8YHE - chains D and N of the 14 polymer chains in the assembly; structure by electron microscopy, 3.07 A resolution.

[Chain D]
Molecule: protein structure
Chain sequence (200 residues; each row starts with the number of its first residue):
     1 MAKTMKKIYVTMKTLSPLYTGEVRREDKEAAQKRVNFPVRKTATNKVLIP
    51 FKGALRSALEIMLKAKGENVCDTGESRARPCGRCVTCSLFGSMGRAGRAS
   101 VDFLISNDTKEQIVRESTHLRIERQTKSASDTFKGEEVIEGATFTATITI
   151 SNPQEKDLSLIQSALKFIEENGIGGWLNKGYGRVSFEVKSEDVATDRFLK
Unresolved in the structure: 1
Metal / ion sites: Zn2+: Cys71, Cys81, Cys84, Cys87

[Chain N]
Molecule: 52-nt RNA strand
Sequence (52 nucleotides; numbered -11 to 40; the number before each row is that of its first residue; numbers below 1 keep their minus sign (G-11 is residue -11)):
   -11 GAACACCCAAUAGCGAAGCGCACCUAAUUUCGAAUCCAGCAUGAGAAGCU
    39 AA
Unresolved in the structure: -11 to 8, 39-40

[Chain D / chain N interface]
Residue-residue contacts (15):
  Asn36(D) with G20(N), hydrogen bond to the sugar; A21(N), hydrogen bond to the base
  Phe37(D) with A21(N), base contact; A22(N), base contact
  Arg77(D) with G27(N), sugar contact; C28(N), sugar contact
  Met93(D) with A29(N), base contact
  Thr118(D) with G20(N), hydrogen bond to the base
  Asp131(D) with A21(N), base contact
  Thr132(D) with C19(N), hydrogen bond to the base; G20(N), sugar contact; A21(N), base contact
  Phe133(D) with G20(N), sugar contact; A21(N), base contact
  Lys134(D) with G20(N), hydrogen bond to the sugar
Other interface residues (no listed pair), chain D (11 interface residues in all): Gln32, Ala129

[Overview]
The interface between chain D and chain N involves 11 residues on one side and 7 on the other, with 5 hydrogen
bonds. Polar contacts include Asn36(D)-A21(N), Thr118(D)-G20(N) and Thr132(D)-C19(N). Cys71(D), Cys81(D),
Cys84(D) and Cys87(D) form the Zn2+ site.
Chain D is protein structure and chain N is a 52-nt RNA strand; the structure, Cryo-EM structure of CTR-bound
type VII CRISPR-Cas complex at post-state II, was determined by electron microscopy, deposited together with
8YHD, 8Z4J, 8Z4L, 8Z99, 8Z9C and 8Z9E.
